PDB entry 7KF6 | electron microscopy, 3.40 A resolution | chains A and B of the 3 polymer chains in the assembly

# Chain A (and B)
Molecule: Cation efflux system protein CusA
Organism: Escherichia coli
Notes: chain B of this document is another copy of the same molecule, construct and numbering; everything in this record applies to it too
Reference sequence: P38054 (CUSA_ECOLI); numbering as in UniProt (aligned over 1-1047)
Chain sequence (1055 residues; row label = number of the first residue in the row; numbers below 1 keep their minus sign (Met-7 is residue -7)):
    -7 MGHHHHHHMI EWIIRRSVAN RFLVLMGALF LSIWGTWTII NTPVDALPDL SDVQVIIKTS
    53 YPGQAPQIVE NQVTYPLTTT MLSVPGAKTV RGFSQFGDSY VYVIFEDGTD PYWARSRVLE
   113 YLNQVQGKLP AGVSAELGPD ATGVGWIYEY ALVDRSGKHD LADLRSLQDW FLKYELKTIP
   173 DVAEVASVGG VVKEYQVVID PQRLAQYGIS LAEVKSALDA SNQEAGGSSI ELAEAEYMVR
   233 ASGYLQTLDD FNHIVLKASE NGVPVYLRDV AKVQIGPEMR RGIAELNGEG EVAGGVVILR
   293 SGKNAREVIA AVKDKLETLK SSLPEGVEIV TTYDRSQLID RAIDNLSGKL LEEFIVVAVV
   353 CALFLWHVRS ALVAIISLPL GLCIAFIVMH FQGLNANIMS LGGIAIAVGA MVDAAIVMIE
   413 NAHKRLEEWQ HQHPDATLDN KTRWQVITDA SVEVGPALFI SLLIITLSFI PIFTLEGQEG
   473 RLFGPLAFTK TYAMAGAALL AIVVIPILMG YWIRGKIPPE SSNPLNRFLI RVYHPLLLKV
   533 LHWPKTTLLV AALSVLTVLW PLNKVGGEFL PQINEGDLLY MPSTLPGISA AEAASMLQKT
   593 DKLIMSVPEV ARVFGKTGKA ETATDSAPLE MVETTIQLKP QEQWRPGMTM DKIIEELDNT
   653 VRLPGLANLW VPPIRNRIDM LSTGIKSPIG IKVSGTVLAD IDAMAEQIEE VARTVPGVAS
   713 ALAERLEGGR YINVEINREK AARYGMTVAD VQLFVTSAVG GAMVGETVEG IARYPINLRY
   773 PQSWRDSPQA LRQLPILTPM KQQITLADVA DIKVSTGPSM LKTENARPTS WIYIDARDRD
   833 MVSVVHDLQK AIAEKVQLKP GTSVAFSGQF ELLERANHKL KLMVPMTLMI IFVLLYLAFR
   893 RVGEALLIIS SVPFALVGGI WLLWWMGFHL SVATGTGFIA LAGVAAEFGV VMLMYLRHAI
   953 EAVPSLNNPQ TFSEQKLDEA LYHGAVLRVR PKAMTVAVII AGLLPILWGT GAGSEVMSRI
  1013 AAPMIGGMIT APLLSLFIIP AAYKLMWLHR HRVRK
Unresolved in the structure: -7 to 4, 425-432, 504-515, 1040-1047
Differences from the reference sequence: initiating methionine (-7); expression tag (-6 to 0)
Swiss-Prot annotation at these positions:
  - mutagenesis: Ala399 (A399D: Strong decrease in copper resistance), Asp405 (D405N: Loss of copper resistance), Glu412 (E412D: Slight decrease in copper resistance; E412Q: Loss of copper resistance), Met573 (M573I: Loss of copper resistance), Met623 (M623I: Loss of copper resistance), Met640 (M640I: No change in copper resistance), Met672 (M672I: Loss of copper resistance), Met738 (M738I: No change in copper resistance), Met755 (M755I: Slight decrease in copper resistance), Met792 (M792I: No change in copper resistance), Met812 (M812I: Slight decrease in copper resistance), Met833 (M833I: Slight decrease in copper resistance)
Metal / ion sites: Cu+: Met573, Met623, Glu625, Met672
What the authors report for this chain:
  - Cu+ coordination: Met573, Met623, Glu625, Met672

# How chain A and chain B interact
Contacting residue pairs - 108 pairs, chain A then chain B:
  Gln56(A) - Gly218(B)
  Ile60(A) - Glu216(B)
  Ile60(A) - Ala217(B)
  Asn63(A) - Glu216(B)
  Asn63(A) - Tyr236(B)  hydrogen bond
  Asn63(A) - Arg765(B)  hydrogen bond (backbone-side chain)
  Tyr67(A) - Trp162(B)
  Tyr67(A) - Tyr166(B)
  Tyr67(A) - Ile763(B)  hydrogen bond (side chain-backbone)
  Tyr67(A) - Arg765(B)
  Thr71(A) - Tyr166(B)
  Leu74(A) - Tyr166(B)  hydrophobic
  Leu74(A) - Lys169(B)
  Val76(A) - Arg292(B)
  Pro77(A) - Asp132(B)
  Pro77(A) - Arg292(B)
  Gly78(A) - Arg292(B)
  Ala79(A) - Arg292(B)
  Phe88(A) - Met230(B)  hydrophobic
  Trp105(A) - Tyr104(B)
  Arg109(A) - Tyr104(B)
  Arg109(A) - Arg107(B)
  Arg109(A) - Ser108(B)
  Leu111(A) - Leu111(B)  hydrophobic
  Glu112(A) - Arg107(B)  salt bridge
  Glu112(A) - Leu111(B)
  Glu112(A) - Leu129(B)
  Tyr113(A) - Arg107(B)
  Tyr113(A) - Gly130(B)
  Asn115(A) - Leu111(B)
  Asn115(A) - Asn115(B)  hydrogen bond
  Asn115(A) - Gln118(B)
  Gln116(A) - Ala127(B)
  Gln116(A) - Glu128(B)
  Gln116(A) - Leu129(B)
  Met271(A) - Ser220(B)
  Gly579(A) - Glu228(B)
  Ile580(A) - Glu228(B)  hydrogen bond (backbone-side chain)
  Ser581(A) - Glu223(B)
  Ser581(A) - Glu228(B)  hydrogen bond (backbone-side chain)
  Glu584(A) - Glu226(B)
  Thr688(A) - Ile763(B)
  Arg722(A) - Leu224(B)
  Arg722(A) - Ala227(B)  hydrogen bond (side chain-backbone)
  Arg722(A) - Glu228(B)  hydrogen bond (side chain-backbone)
  Arg722(A) - Tyr229(B)
  Arg722(A) - Met230(B)  hydrogen bond (backbone-backbone)
  Tyr723(A) - Tyr229(B)  hydrogen bond (backbone-side chain)
  Tyr723(A) - Met230(B)  hydrophobic
  Ile724(A) - Tyr229(B)  hydrophobic
  Ile724(A) - Met230(B)  hydrogen bond (backbone-backbone)
  Ile724(A) - Val231(B)  hydrophobic
  Ile724(A) - Arg232(B)  hydrogen bond (backbone-backbone)
  Asn725(A) - Arg232(B)
  Val726(A) - Arg232(B)  hydrogen bond (backbone-backbone)
  Val726(A) - Ala233(B)  hydrophobic
  Val726(A) - Ser234(B)
  Glu727(A) - Ser234(B)
  Arg730(A) - Ser213(B)  hydrogen bond
  Arg730(A) - Leu237(B)
  Arg730(A) - Asp242(B)  salt bridge
  Glu731(A) - His245(B)  salt bridge
  Glu731(A) - Tyr258(B)  hydrogen bond
  Ala734(A) - Val247(B)  hydrophobic
  Ala734(A) - Pro256(B)
  Ala734(A) - Tyr258(B)  hydrophobic
  Gly737(A) - Ala250(B)
  Thr739(A) - Val247(B)
  Val740(A) - Ala212(B)
  Val740(A) - Gln215(B)
  Ala741(A) - Ala212(B)  hydrogen bond (backbone-backbone)
  Ala741(A) - Gln215(B)
  Gln744(A) - Gln215(B)
  Gln744(A) - Glu216(B)
  Gln744(A) - Ala217(B)  hydrogen bond (side chain-backbone)
  Gln744(A) - Ala233(B)
  Gln744(A) - Ser234(B)  hydrogen bond (side chain-backbone)
  Val747(A) - Ala217(B)  hydrophobic
  Val747(A) - Gly218(B)
  Thr748(A) - Ala217(B)
  Thr748(A) - Gly218(B)
  Gly752(A) - Ser220(B)
  Arg777(A) - Ile222(B)
  Asp778(A) - Ile222(B)
  Met792(A) - Ala250(B)  hydrophobic
  Met792(A) - Glu252(B)
  Lys805(A) - Tyr229(B)  hydrogen bond (backbone-side chain)
  Val806(A) - Tyr229(B)
  Ser807(A) - Tyr229(B)
  Asn817(A) - Thr170(B)
  Arg819(A) - Tyr166(B)  hydrogen bond (side chain-backbone)
  Arg819(A) - Glu167(B)
  Pro820(A) - Ile763(B)
  Leu850(A) - Ser313(B)
  Leu850(A) - Ser314(B)
  Pro852(A) - Ser314(B)
  Gly853(A) - Phe163(B)
  Thr854(A) - Phe163(B)
  Thr854(A) - Ser314(B)
  Ser855(A) - Glu167(B)
  Leu874(A) - Trp29(B)  hydrophobic
  Met881(A) - Phe22(B)  hydrophobic
  Ile882(A) - Phe22(B)  hydrophobic
  Phe884(A) - Phe14(B)  hydrophobic
  Val885(A) - Leu15(B)  hydrophobic
  Tyr888(A) - Phe14(B)
  Tyr888(A) - Leu15(B)  hydrogen bond (side chain-backbone)
  Leu889(A) - Leu15(B)  hydrophobic
Other interface residues (no listed pair), chain A (73 interface residues in all): Gly55, Ala57, Pro58, Ser108, Ile728, Arg735, Met738, Pro780, Lys851, Arg892, Val894
Other interface residues (no listed pair), chain B (62 interface residues in all): Asn12, Met18, Pro131, Asn214, Gly219, Gly235, Arg260, Pro316

# Overview
73 residues of chain A and 62 residues of chain B are in contact, with 21 hydrogen bonds and 3 salt bridges.
Among the polar pairs are Glu112(A)-Arg107(B), Arg730(A)-Asp242(B) and Glu731(A)-His245(B). Curated annotation
(UniProt) lists 12 mutagenesis sites on chain A. The paper reports Cu+ coordination by Met573(A), Met623(A)
and Glu625(A) among others.
Chain A and chain B are both Cation efflux system protein CusA (Escherichia coli); the structure,
Cryo-electron microscopy structure of the heavy metal efflux pump CusA in a homogeneous binding copper(1)
state, was determined by electron microscopy together with 7KF5, 7KF7 and 7KF8 from the same study.
